Entry 1BIJ (X-ray diffraction, 2.30 A resolution); this record covers chains A and C of the 4 polymer chains in the assembly.

# Chain A (and C)
Protein: Hemoglobin A
Organism: Homo sapiens
Notes: chain C of this document is another copy of the same molecule, construct and numbering; everything in this record applies to it too
UniProt: P69905 (HBA_HUMAN); residue numbers follow UniProt; this construct covers 1-141
Sequence (141 residues; numbered 1 to 141; the number before each row is that of its first residue):
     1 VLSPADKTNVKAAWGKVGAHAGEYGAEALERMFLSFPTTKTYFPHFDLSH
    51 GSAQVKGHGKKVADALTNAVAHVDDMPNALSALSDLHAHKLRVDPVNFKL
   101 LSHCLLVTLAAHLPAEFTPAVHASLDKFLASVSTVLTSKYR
Curated features (UniProtKB/Swiss-Prot):
  - site: Lys61 (Not glycated)
Bound ions: heme Fe near His87 (its only coordinating residue here)
Small-molecule neighbours: heme (HEM): Met32, Thr39, Tyr42, Phe43, His45, Phe46, His58, Lys61, Val62, Ala65, Leu66, Leu80, Ser81, Ala82, Leu83, Leu86, His87, Leu91, Val93, Asn97, Phe98, Leu101, Val132, Ser133, Leu136

# Chain A / chain C interface
Pairs across the interface (5; chain A residue first):
  Asp126(A) - Arg141(C)  salt bridge
  Lys127(A) - Arg141(C)  hydrogen bond (side chain-backbone)
  Ala130(A) - Arg141(C)
  Arg141(A) - Asp126(C)  salt bridge
  Arg141(A) - Lys127(C)  hydrogen bond (backbone-side chain)
Other interface residues (no listed pair), chain C (4 interface residues in all): Ala130

# Overview
Chain A and chain C each contribute 4 residues to their interface, with 2 hydrogen bonds and 2 salt bridges.
Polar contacts include Asp126(A)-Arg141(C) and Lys127(A)-Arg141(C). Chain A binds heme.
Chain A and chain C are both Hemoglobin A (Homo sapiens); the structure, Crosslinked, deoxy human hemoglobin
A, was determined by X-ray diffraction.
